3MKV - chains F and G of the 8 polymer chains in the assembly; structure by X-ray diffraction, 2.40 A resolution.

[Chain F (and G)]
Molecule: Putative amidohydrolase
Notes: chain G of this document is another copy of the same molecule, construct and numbering; everything in this record applies to it too
Sequence (426 residues; numbered -1 to 424; the number before each row is that of its first residue; numbers below 1 keep their minus sign (Met-1 is residue -1)):
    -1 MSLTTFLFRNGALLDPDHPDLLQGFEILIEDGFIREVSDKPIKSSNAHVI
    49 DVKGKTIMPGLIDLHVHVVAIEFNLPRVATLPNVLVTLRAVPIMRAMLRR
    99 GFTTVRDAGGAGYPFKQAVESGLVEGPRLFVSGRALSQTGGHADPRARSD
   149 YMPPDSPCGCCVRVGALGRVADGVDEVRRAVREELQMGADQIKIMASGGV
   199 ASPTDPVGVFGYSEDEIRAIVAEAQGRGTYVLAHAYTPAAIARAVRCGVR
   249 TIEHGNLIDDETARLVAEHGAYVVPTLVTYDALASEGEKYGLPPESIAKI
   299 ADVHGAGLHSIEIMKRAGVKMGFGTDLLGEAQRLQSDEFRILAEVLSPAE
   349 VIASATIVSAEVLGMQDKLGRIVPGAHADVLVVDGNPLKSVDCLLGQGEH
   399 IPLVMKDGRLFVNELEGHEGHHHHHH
Not modelled in the structure: -1 to 1, 415-424
Modified positions: Lys191 (lysine nz-carboxylic acid; KCX)
Metal / ion sites: Zn2+ site 1: His63, His65, Lys191; Zn2+ site 2: Lys191, His232, His252
Small-molecule neighbours: carbonate ion (CO3): His140, Gly197, Val198, Ala199, His232, Tyr234, Tyr278, Asp324
What the authors report for this chain:
  - post-translational modification sites: Lys191

[Interface between chain F and chain G]
Contacting residue pairs (35; chain F residue first):
  Tyr111(F) - Arg146(G)
  Cys158(F) - Tyr149(G)
  Cys158(F) - Met150(G)  hydrogen bond (side chain-backbone)
  Cys159(F) - Tyr149(G)  hydrophobic
  Val160(F) - Asp148(G)
  Asp173(F) - Gly171(G)
  Arg176(F) - Ser211(G)
  Arg176(F) - Asp213(G)  salt bridge
  Arg177(F) - Asp170(G)  salt bridge
  Arg177(F) - Glu174(G)  salt bridge
  Arg180(F) - Gln136(G)
  Arg180(F) - Thr137(G)
  Arg180(F) - Asp170(G)  salt bridge
  Arg180(F) - Tyr210(G)
  Arg180(F) - Ser211(G)
  Arg180(F) - Glu214(G)  salt bridge
  Glu181(F) - Thr137(G)
  Leu183(F) - Arg146(G)  hydrogen bond (backbone-side chain)
  Gln184(F) - Gly138(G)
  Gln184(F) - Arg144(G)
  Gln184(F) - Ala145(G)
  Gln184(F) - Arg146(G)  hydrogen bond (backbone-side chain)
  Gln184(F) - Met150(G)  hydrogen bond
  Gln184(F) - Thr202(G)
  Met185(F) - Arg146(G)
  Met185(F) - Ser147(G)
  Met185(F) - Asp148(G)
  Met185(F) - Met150(G)  hydrophobic
  Gly186(F) - Arg146(G)
  Gly224(F) - Val207(G)
  Gly224(F) - Phe208(G)  hydrogen bond (backbone-backbone)
  Arg225(F) - Arg146(G)
  Arg225(F) - Thr202(G)  hydrogen bond (side chain-backbone)
  Arg225(F) - Pro204(G)
  Arg225(F) - Val207(G)
Interface residues without a listed pair, chain F (16 interface residues in all): Pro112
Interface residues without a listed pair, chain G (22 interface residues in all): Val172

[Overview]
16 residues of chain F face 22 of chain G across their interface, with 6 hydrogen bonds and 5 salt bridges.
Among the polar pairs are Arg176(F)-Asp213(G), Arg177(F)-Asp170(G) and Arg177(F)-Glu174(G). Chain F binds
carbonate ion. His63(F), His65(F) and Lys191(F) coordinate Zn2+ site 1. The paper reports a modification site
at Lys191(F).
Both chains are Putative amidohydrolase. Entry 3MKV (Crystal structure of amidohydrolase eaj56179) was
determined by X-ray diffraction together with 3N2C and 3FEQ from the same study.
